6UOA - chains A and B; structure by electron microscopy, 6.30 A resolution (low resolution: residue-level contacts below are approximate; hydrogen-bond / salt-bridge calls are withheld).

[Chain A]
Protein: Gamma-aminobutyric acid type B receptor subunit 1
From: Homo sapiens
UniProtKB: Q9UBS5 (GABR1_HUMAN); numbering as in UniProt (aligned over 165-919)
Chain sequence (762 residues; row label = number of the first residue in the row):
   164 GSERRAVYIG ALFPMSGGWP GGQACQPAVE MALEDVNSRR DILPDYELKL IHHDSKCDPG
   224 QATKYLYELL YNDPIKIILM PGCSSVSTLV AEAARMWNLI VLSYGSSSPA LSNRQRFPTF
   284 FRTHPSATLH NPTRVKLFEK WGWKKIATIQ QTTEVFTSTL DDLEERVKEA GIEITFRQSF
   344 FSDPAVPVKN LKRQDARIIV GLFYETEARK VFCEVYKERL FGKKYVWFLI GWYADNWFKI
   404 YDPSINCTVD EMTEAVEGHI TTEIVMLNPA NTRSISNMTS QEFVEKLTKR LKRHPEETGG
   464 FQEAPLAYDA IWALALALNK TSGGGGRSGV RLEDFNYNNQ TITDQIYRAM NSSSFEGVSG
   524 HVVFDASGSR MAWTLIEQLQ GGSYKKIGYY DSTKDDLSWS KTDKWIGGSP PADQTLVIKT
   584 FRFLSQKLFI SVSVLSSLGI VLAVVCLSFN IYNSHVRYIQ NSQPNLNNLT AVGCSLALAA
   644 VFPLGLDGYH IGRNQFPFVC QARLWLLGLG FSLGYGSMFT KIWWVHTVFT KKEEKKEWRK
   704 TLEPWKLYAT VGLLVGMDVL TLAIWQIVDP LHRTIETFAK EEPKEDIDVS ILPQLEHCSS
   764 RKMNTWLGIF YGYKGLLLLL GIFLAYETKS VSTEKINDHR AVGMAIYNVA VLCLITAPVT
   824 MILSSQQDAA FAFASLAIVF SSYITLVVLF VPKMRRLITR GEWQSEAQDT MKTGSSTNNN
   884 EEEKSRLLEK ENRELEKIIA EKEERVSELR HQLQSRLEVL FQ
Not modelled in the structure: 164-166, 486-493, 617-626, 694-706, 793-800, 863-925
Differences from the reference sequence: expression tag (164, 920-925)
Disulfide bonds: Cys220-Cys246, Cys376-Cys410, Cys663-Cys761
Covalently attached groups: N-acetylglucosamine (NAG) linked to Asn409, Asn440, Asn482, Asn514

[Chain B]
Protein: Gamma-aminobutyric acid type B receptor subunit 2
From: Homo sapiens
UniProtKB: O75899 (GABR2_HUMAN); residue numbers follow UniProt; this construct covers 41-819
Chain sequence (779 residues; numbered 41 to 819; the number before each row is that of its first residue):
    41 GWARGAPRPP PSSPPLSIMG LMPLTKEVAK GSIGRGVLPA VELAIEQIRN ESLLRPYFLD
   101 LRLYDTECDN AKGLKAFYDA IKYGPNHLMV FGGVCPSVTS IIAESLQGWN LVQLSFAATT
   161 PVLADKKKYP YFFRTVPSDN AVNPAILKLL KHYQWKRVGT LTQDVQRFSE VRNDLTGVLY
   221 GEDIEISDTE SFSNDPCTSV KKLKGNDVRI ILGQFDQNMA AKVFCCAYEE NMYGSKYQWI
   281 IPGWYEPSWW EQVHTEANSS RCLRKNLLAA MEGYIGVDFE PLSSKQIKTI SGKTPQQYER
   341 EYNNKRSGVG PSKFHGYAYD GIWVIAKTLQ RAMETLHASS RHQRIQDFNY TDHTLGRIIL
   401 NAMNETNFFG VTGQVVFRNG ERMGTIKFTQ FQDSREVKVG EYNAVADTLE IINDTIRFQG
   461 SEPPKDKTII LEQLRKISLP LYSILSALTI LGMIMASAFL FFNIKNRNQK LIKMSSPYMN
   521 NLIILGGMLS YASIFLFGLD GSFVSEKTFE TLCTVRTWIL TVGYTTAFGA MFAKTWRVHA
   581 IFKNVKMKKK IIKDQKLLVI VGGMLLIDLC ILICWQAVDP LRRTVEKYSM EPDPAGRDIS
   641 IRPLLEHCEN THMTIWLGIV YAYKGLLMLF GCFLAWETRN VSIPALNDSK YIGMSVYNVG
   701 IMCIIGAAVS FLTRDQPNVQ FCIVALVIIF CSTITLCLVF VPKLITLRTN PDAATQNRRF
   761 QFTQNQKKED SKTSTSVTSV NQASTSRLEG LQSENHRLRM KITELDKDLE EVTMQLQDT
Not modelled in the structure: 41-52, 294-300, 508-516, 583-589, 681-688, 750-819
UniProt features mapped onto this chain:
  - modified residue: Ser776 (Phosphoserine), Ser779 (Phosphoserine), Thr819 (Phosphothreonine)
  - glycosylation (N-linked (GlcNAc...) asparagine): Asn90, Asn298, Asn389, Asn404, Asn453
  - natural variant: Ala567 (A567T: In NDPLHS), Gly693 (G693W: In DEE59; uncertain significance), Ser695 (S695I: In DEE59), Ile705 (I705N: In DEE59), Ala707 (A707T: In NDPLHS)
  - mutagenesis: Tyr118 (Y118A: Impairs interaction with GABBR1. Decreases signaling via G-proteins)
Disulfide bonds: Cys108-Cys135, Cys237-Cys266, Cys265-Cys302, Cys553-Cys648
Covalently attached groups: N-acetylglucosamine (NAG) linked to Asn404, Asn453

[How chain A and chain B interact]
Contacting residue pairs - 15 pairs, chain A then chain B:
  Thr226(A) with Ser145(B)
  Lys227(A) with Gly148(B); Trp149(B)
  Leu229(A) with Tyr118(B)
  Tyr234(A) with Lys115(B); Tyr118(B); Asp119(B); Lys122(B)
  Leu252(A) with Ile141(B)
  Ala256(A) with Leu114(B)
  Met259(A) with Ala111(B); Lys112(B); Lys115(B)
  Trp260(A) with Leu114(B); Lys115(B)
Other interface residues (no listed pair), chain A (10 interface residues in all): Tyr230, Phe344
Other interface residues (no listed pair), chain B (13 interface residues in all): Ile121, Lys168

[Summary]
10 residues of chain A face 13 of chain B across their interface. Covalently linked N-acetylglucosamine: at
Asn409(A), Asn440(A), Asn482(A) and Asn514(A). N-acetylglucosamine is covalently linked to Asn404(B) and
Asn453(B). Curated annotation (UniProt) lists one mutagenesis site on chain B.
Here chain A is Gamma-aminobutyric acid type B receptor subunit 1 and chain B is Gamma-aminobutyric acid type
B receptor subunit 2, both from Homo sapiens. Entry 6UOA (Human metabotropic GABA(B) receptor in its
intermediate state 1) was determined by electron microscopy, deposited together with 6UO8, 6UO9 and 6VJM.
